5OAR - chains B and D of the 4 polymer chains in the assembly; structure by X-ray diffraction, 2.30 A resolution.

# Chain B (and D)
Molecule: Beta-hexosaminidase
Organism: Aspergillus oryzae
Notes: EC 3.2.1.52; chain D of this document is another copy of the same molecule, construct and numbering; everything in this record applies to it too
UniProtKB: Q8J2T0 (Q8J2T0_ASPOZ); residues 102-600 here = UniProt positions 102-600
Sequence (499 residues; row label = number of the first residue in the row):
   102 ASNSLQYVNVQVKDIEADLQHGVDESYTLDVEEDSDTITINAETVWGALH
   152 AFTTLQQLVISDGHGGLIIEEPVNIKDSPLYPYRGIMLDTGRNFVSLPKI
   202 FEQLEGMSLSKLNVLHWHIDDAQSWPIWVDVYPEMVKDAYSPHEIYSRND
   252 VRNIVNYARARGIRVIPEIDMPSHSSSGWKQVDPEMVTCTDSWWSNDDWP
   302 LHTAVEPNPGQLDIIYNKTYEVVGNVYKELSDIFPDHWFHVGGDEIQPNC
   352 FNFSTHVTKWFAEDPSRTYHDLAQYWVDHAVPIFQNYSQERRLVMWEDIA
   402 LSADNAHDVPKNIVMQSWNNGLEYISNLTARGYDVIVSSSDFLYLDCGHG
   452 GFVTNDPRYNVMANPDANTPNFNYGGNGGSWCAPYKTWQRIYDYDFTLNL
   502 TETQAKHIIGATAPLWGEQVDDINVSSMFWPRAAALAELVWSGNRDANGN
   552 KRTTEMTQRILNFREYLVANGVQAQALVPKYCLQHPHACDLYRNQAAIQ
Not modelled in the structure: 102, 600 (chain D: 102)
UniProt features mapped onto this chain:
  - active site (Charge relay system): Asp-222, His-275, Glu-346
  - site: Val-306 (Important determinant of glycosidic bond specificity), Glu-307 (Essential for chitooligosaccharide substrate binding), Trp-482 (Essential for chitooligosaccharide substrate binding), Asn-525 (Not glycosylated)
  - glycosylation: Asn-318 (N-linked (HexNAc...) asparagine), Asn-353 (N-linked (GlcNAc...) asparagine), Asn-387 (N-linked (HexNAc...) asparagine), Asn-428 (N-linked (GlcNAc...) asparagine), Asn-500 (N-linked (GlcNAc...) asparagine), Asn-525 (N-linked (GlcNAc...) asparagine)
Disulfides: Cys-290/Cys-351, Cys-448/Cys-483, Cys-583/Cys-590
Glycans and other covalent adducts: N-acetylglucosamine (NAG) linked to Asn-353, Asn-428, Asn-500
Ligand contacts: NGT (3ar,5r,6s,7r,7ar-5-hydroxymethyl-2-methyl-5,6,7,7a-tetrahydro-3ah-pyrano[3,2-d]thiazole-6,7-diol): Arg-193, Asp-222, His-275, Glu-307, Asp-345, Glu-346, Trp-397, Trp-419, Tyr-445, Asp-447, Trp-482, Cys-483, Trp-517, Glu-519

# Interface between chain B and chain D
Contacting residue pairs (194; chain B residue first):
  Arg-193(B) with Pro-580(D); Lys-581(D), hydrogen bond (backbone-backbone)
  Asn-194(B) with Val-579(D), hydrogen bond (side chain-backbone); Pro-580(D); Lys-581(D), hydrogen bond (side chain-backbone)
  Gln-224(B) with Pro-580(D); Tyr-582(D)
  Tyr-241(B) with Pro-580(D); Lys-581(D); Tyr-582(D), hydrogen bond (side chain-backbone); Gln-585(D), hydrogen bond (backbone-side chain)
  Glu-245(B) with Lys-581(D), salt bridge
  Trp-294(B) with His-588(D); Ala-589(D); Asp-591(D); Arg-594(D)
  Trp-295(B) with Ala-589(D); Asp-591(D), hydrogen bond (side chain-backbone); Leu-592(D), hydrophobic
  Asn-297(B) with Leu-592(D)
  Asp-298(B) with Leu-592(D); Tyr-593(D); Arg-594(D), hydrogen bond (side chain-backbone)
  Pro-308(B) with Ala-589(D); Cys-590(D), hydrophobic
  Asn-309(B) with Tyr-582(D)
  Leu-423(B) with Met-463(D)
  Asp-442(B) with Tyr-475(D)
  Phe-443(B) with Val-462(D); Met-463(D), hydrophobic; Tyr-475(D)
  Gly-449(B) with Gly-449(D); Tyr-486(D)
  His-450(B) with His-450(D), hydrogen bond; Tyr-486(D); Gln-576(D), hydrogen bond
  Gly-451(B) with Tyr-486(D); Thr-488(D)
  Gly-452(B) with Thr-488(D)
  Phe-453(B) with Leu-578(D); Val-579(D); Pro-580(D)
  Val-454(B) with Gln-490(D), hydrogen bond (backbone-side chain); Cys-590(D)
  Thr-455(B) with Gln-490(D); Thr-558(D); Cys-590(D), hydrogen bond (backbone-backbone); Asp-591(D), hydrogen bond; Leu-592(D), hydrogen bond (backbone-backbone)
  Asn-456(B) with Gln-490(D); Thr-555(D); Asp-591(D); Tyr-593(D), hydrogen bond (side chain-backbone); Asn-595(D), hydrogen bond (side chain-backbone); Gln-596(D); Ala-598(D); Ile-599(D)
  Asp-457(B) with Gln-490(D), hydrogen bond (backbone-side chain); Leu-592(D); Ile-599(D)
  Pro-458(B) with Tyr-593(D); Ala-598(D); Ile-599(D)
  Arg-459(B) with Leu-592(D)
  Tyr-460(B) with Thr-488(D); Gln-490(D); Arg-491(D), hydrogen bond (backbone-side chain); Asp-494(D)
  Asn-461(B) with Asp-494(D); Lys-552(D), hydrogen bond; Ile-599(D); Gln-600(D), hydrogen bond (side chain-backbone)
  Val-462(B) with Phe-443(D); Arg-491(D), hydrogen bond (backbone-side chain)
  Met-463(B) with Leu-423(D); Phe-443(D), hydrophobic; Asp-494(D); Tyr-495(D), hydrophobic; Asp-496(D), hydrogen bond (side chain-backbone); Leu-499(D), hydrophobic
  Thr-470(B) with Thr-470(D)
  Pro-471(B) with Pro-471(D)
  Phe-473(B) with Pro-485(D)
  Asn-474(B) with Pro-485(D); Arg-491(D)
  Tyr-475(B) with Asp-442(D); Phe-443(D); Arg-491(D), hydrogen bond
  Gly-476(B) with Gly-476(D); Gly-477(D); Asn-478(D); Ala-484(D), hydrogen bond (backbone-backbone); Pro-485(D)
  Gly-477(B) with Gly-476(D); Pro-485(D)
  Asn-478(B) with Gly-476(D); Pro-485(D)
  Gly-479(B) with Pro-485(D)
  Ala-484(B) with Gly-476(D), hydrogen bond (backbone-backbone)
  Pro-485(B) with Phe-473(D); Asn-474(D); Gly-477(D); Asn-478(D); Gly-479(D)
  Tyr-486(B) with Gly-449(D); His-450(D)
  Thr-488(B) with Gly-451(D); Gly-452(D); Tyr-460(D)
  Gln-490(B) with Val-454(D), hydrogen bond (side chain-backbone); Thr-455(D); Asn-456(D); Asp-457(D), hydrogen bond (side chain-backbone); Tyr-460(D)
  Arg-491(B) with Tyr-460(D), hydrogen bond (side chain-backbone); Val-462(D), hydrogen bond (side chain-backbone); Asn-474(D), hydrogen bond; Tyr-475(D), hydrogen bond
  Asp-494(B) with Tyr-460(D); Asn-461(D); Met-463(D)
  Asp-496(B) with Met-463(D)
  Glu-519(B) with Leu-578(D); Val-579(D), hydrogen bond (backbone-backbone); Pro-580(D)
  Gln-520(B) with Ala-577(D); Leu-578(D)
  Asp-522(B) with Arg-565(D), salt bridge; Ala-577(D)
  Ile-524(B) with Ser-528(D); Arg-565(D); Gln-574(D); Ala-575(D)
  Asn-525(B) with Gln-576(D)
  Ser-528(B) with Ile-524(D)
  Lys-552(B) with Asn-461(D), hydrogen bond; Met-463(D)
  Thr-555(B) with Asn-456(D)
  Thr-558(B) with Thr-455(D)
  Arg-565(B) with Asp-522(D), salt bridge; Ile-524(D)
  Gln-574(B) with Ile-524(D)
  Ala-575(B) with Ile-524(D)
  Gln-576(B) with His-450(D); Asn-525(D), hydrogen bond
  Ala-577(B) with Gln-520(D)
  Leu-578(B) with Phe-453(D); Gln-520(D)
  Val-579(B) with Asn-194(D), hydrogen bond (backbone-side chain); Phe-453(D); Glu-519(D)
  Pro-580(B) with Arg-193(D); Asn-194(D); Gln-224(D); Tyr-241(D); Phe-453(D); Glu-519(D)
  Lys-581(B) with Arg-193(D), hydrogen bond (backbone-backbone); Asn-194(D), hydrogen bond (backbone-side chain); Tyr-241(D); Glu-245(D), salt bridge
  Tyr-582(B) with Gln-224(D); Tyr-241(D), hydrogen bond (backbone-side chain); Asn-309(D), hydrogen bond
  Gln-585(B) with Tyr-241(D), hydrogen bond (side chain-backbone)
  Ala-589(B) with Trp-294(D); Pro-308(D)
  Cys-590(B) with Pro-308(D), hydrophobic; Val-454(D); Thr-455(D), hydrogen bond (backbone-backbone)
  Asp-591(B) with Trp-294(D); Trp-295(D), hydrogen bond (backbone-side chain); Thr-455(D), hydrogen bond; Asn-456(D)
  Leu-592(B) with Trp-294(D); Trp-295(D), hydrophobic; Asn-297(D); Asp-298(D); Val-454(D), hydrophobic; Thr-455(D), hydrogen bond (backbone-backbone); Asp-457(D); Arg-459(D)
  Tyr-593(B) with Asp-298(D); Asn-456(D), hydrogen bond (backbone-side chain); Pro-458(D)
  Arg-594(B) with Trp-294(D); Asp-298(D), hydrogen bond (backbone-side chain)
  Asn-595(B) with Asn-456(D), hydrogen bond (backbone-side chain)
  Gln-596(B) with Asn-456(D)
  Ala-598(B) with Pro-458(D)
  Ile-599(B) with Asn-456(D); Asp-457(D); Pro-458(D), hydrophobic; Asn-461(D)
Other interface residues (no listed pair), chain B (83 interface residues in all): Lys-487, Trp-489, Tyr-495, Leu-499, Val-521, Val-569, His-588
Other interface residues (no listed pair), chain D (84 interface residues in all): Lys-487, Val-521, Val-569, Cys-583

# Summary
Chain B and chain D form an interface of 83 and 84 residues respectively, with 46 hydrogen bonds and 4 salt
bridges. Polar contacts include Glu-245(B)/Lys-581(D), Asp-522(B)/Arg-565(D) and Asn-194(B)/Val-579(D).
Ligands of chain B: compound NGT. Covalently linked N-acetylglucosamine: at Asn-353(B), Asn-428(B) and
Asn-500(B).
Both chains are Beta-hexosaminidase (Aspergillus oryzae). Entry 5OAR (Crystal structure of native
beta-N-acetylhexosaminidase isolated from Aspergillus oryzae) was determined by X-ray diffraction.
